8JX7 - chain A; structure by electron microscopy, 3.60 A resolution.

Chain A:
Molecule: ATP-binding cassette sub-family C member 2
Source organism: Homo sapiens
Notes: EC 7.6.2.-, 7.6.2.2, 7.6.2.3
UniProt: Q92887 (MRP2_HUMAN); residues 1-1545 here = UniProt positions 1-1545
Amino-acid sequence (1565 residues; numbered 1 to 1565; the number before each row is that of its first residue):
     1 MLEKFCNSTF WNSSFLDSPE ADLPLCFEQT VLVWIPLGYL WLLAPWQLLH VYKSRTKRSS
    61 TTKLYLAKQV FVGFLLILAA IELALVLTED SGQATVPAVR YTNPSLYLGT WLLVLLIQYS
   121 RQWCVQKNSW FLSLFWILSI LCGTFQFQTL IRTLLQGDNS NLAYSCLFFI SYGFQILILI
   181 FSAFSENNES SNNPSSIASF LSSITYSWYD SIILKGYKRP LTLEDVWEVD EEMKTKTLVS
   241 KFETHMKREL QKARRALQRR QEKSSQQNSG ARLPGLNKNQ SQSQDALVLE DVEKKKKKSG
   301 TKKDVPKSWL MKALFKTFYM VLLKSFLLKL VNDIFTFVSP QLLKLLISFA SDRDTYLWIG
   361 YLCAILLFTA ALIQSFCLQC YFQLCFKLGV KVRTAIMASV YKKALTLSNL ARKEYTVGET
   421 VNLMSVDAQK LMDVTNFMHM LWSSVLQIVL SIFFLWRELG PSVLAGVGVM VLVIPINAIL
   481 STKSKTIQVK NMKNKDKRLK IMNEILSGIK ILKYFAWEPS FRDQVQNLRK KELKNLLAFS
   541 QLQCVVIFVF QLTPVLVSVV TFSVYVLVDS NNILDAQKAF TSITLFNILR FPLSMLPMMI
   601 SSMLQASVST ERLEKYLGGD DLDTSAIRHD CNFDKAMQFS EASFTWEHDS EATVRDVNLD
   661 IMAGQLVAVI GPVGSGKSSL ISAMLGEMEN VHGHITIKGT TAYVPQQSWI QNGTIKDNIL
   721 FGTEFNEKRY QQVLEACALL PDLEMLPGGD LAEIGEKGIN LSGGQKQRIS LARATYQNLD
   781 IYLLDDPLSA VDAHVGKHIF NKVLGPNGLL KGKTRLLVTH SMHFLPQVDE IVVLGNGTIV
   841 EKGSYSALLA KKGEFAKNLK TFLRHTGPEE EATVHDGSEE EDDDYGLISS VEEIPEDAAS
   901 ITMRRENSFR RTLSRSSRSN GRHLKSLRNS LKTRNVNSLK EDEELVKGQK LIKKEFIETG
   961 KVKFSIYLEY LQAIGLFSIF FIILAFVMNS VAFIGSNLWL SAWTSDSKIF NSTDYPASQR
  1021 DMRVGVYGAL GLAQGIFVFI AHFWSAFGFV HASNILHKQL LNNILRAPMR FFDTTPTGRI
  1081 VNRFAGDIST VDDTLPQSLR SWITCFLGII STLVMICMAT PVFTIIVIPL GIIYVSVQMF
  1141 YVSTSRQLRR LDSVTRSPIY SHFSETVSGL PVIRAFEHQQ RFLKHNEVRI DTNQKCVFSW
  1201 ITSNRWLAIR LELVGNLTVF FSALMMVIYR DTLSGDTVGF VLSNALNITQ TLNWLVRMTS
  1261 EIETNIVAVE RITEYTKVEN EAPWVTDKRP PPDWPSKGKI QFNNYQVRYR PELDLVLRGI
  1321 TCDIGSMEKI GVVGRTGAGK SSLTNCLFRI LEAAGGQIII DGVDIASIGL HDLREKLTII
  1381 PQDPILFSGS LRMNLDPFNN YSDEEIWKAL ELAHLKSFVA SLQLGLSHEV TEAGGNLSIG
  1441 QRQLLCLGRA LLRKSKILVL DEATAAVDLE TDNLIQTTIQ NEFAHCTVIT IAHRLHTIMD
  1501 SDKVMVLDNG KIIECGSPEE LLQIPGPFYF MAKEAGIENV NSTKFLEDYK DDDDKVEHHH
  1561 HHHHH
Disordered / not traced: 259-304, 857-883, 915-962, 1538-1565
Disulfides: Cys6-Cys26
Construct notes: expression tag (1546-1565)
From the paper describing this entry:
  - catalytic residues: Glu1462
  - mutagenesis - E1462Q: abolished catalytic activity
  - contacts within the chain: Tyr381-Glu892 (hydrogen bond), Glu893-Asn1204 (hydrogen bond), Glu893-Arg1205 (salt bridge), Glu893-Arg1257 (salt bridge), Arg904-Glu1261 (salt bridge)
  - mutagenesis - S878D/S926D/S930D, E892Q, E893Q: increased catalytic activity
  - conformationally variable residues (order/disorder transition): Asp884 to Ser914
  - post-translational modification sites: Ser878, Ser926, Ser930 (proposed by the authors, not directly observed)
  - mutagenesis - R1150H: unchanged expression (proposed by the authors, not directly observed)
  - mutagenesis - R1150H: increased catalytic activity on BDT
  - mutagenesis - R1150H: increased catalytic activity on E217betaG
  - disease-associated variants - R1150H: unchanged expression
  - disease-associated variants - R1150H (0.49 and 53.73 uM): decreased catalytic activity on BDT
  - disease-associated variants - R1150H (0.49 and 53.73 uM): decreased catalytic activity on E217betaG

Summary:
From the paper: the catalytic residue Glu1462; S878D/S926D/S930D, E892Q and E893Q increase catalytic activity;
5 substitutions were tested in all.
Chain A is ATP-binding cassette sub-family C member 2 (Homo sapiens); the structure, Cryo-EM structure of
human ABC transporter ABCC2, was determined by electron microscopy (same publication as 8JXQ, 8JXU, 8JY4 and
8JY5).
